PDB entry 6LUM | electron microscopy, 2.84 A resolution | chains G and H of the 15 polymer chains in the assembly

== Chain G ==
Protein: Succinate dehydrogenase subunit C
Source organism: Mycolicibacterium smegmatis MC2 51
Chain sequence (138 residues; numbered 1 to 138; the number before each row is that of its first residue):
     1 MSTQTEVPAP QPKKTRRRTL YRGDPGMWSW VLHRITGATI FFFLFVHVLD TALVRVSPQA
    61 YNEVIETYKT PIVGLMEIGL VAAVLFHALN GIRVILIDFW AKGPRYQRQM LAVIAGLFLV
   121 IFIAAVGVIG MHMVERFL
Not modelled in the structure: 1-14, 138
Residues lining bound ligands:
  - heme (HEM), molecule 1: Trp30, His33, Arg34, Gly37, Ala38, Ile40, Phe41, Leu44, His87, Ala88, Gly91, Ile92, Val94, Ile95
  - heme (HEM), molecule 2: Ile40, Phe43, Leu44, His47, Thr51, Tyr61, Glu77, Leu80, Val84
  - 3-sn-phosphatidic acid (LPP; 2-(hexadecanoyloxy)-1-[(phosphonooxy)methyl]ethyl hexadecanoate): Leu49, Leu53, Val56
  - phosphatidylethanolamine (PEV; (1S)-2-{[(2-aminoethoxy)(hydroxy)phosphoryl]oxy}-1-[(palmitoyloxy)methyl]ethyl stearate), molecule 1: Leu32, Thr36, Thr39, Phe43, Val73, Leu75, Met76, Gly79, Leu80, Ala82, Ala83, Phe86, Phe118, Leu119, Phe122
  - phosphatidylethanolamine (PEV), molecule 2: Ile92, Ile95, Leu96, Phe99, Trp100, Ala101, Leu117

== Chain H ==
Protein: Succinate dehydrogenase subunit D
Source organism: Mycolicibacterium smegmatis MC2 51
Chain sequence (166 residues; numbered 1 to 166; the number before each row is that of its first residue):
     1 MSAPGAGESR LGRPAPVMER EHDRPAALDH PRAPRKPRGI PYFEKYAWLF MRFSGIALVF
    61 LALGHLFIML MWQDGVYRID FNYVAERWAS PFWQIWDMAL LWLAMIHGAN GMRTIIGDYA
   121 RKNVTKFWLN SLLLLATGFT LVLGSYVLVT FDANISHHHH HHHHHH
Not modelled in the structure: 1-36, 157-166
Metal / ion sites: heme Fe near His107 (its only coordinating residue here)
Residues lining bound ligands:
  - heme (HEM), molecule 1: Met51, Arg52, Gly55, Ile56, Leu58, Val59, Ala104, His107, Gly108, Gly111, Met112, Thr114, Ile115
  - heme (HEM), molecule 2: His65, Leu66, Met69, Leu70, Val76, Ile79, Val84, Arg87, Trp88, Asp97, Leu100, Leu101, Gly144, Val147, Leu148
  - 3-sn-phosphatidic acid (LPP; 2-(hexadecanoyloxy)-1-[(phosphonooxy)methyl]ethyl hexadecanoate), molecule 1: Leu61, Ser90, Pro91, Phe92, Trp93, Ile95, Trp96, Ala99
  - 3-sn-phosphatidic acid (LPP), molecule 2: Gly138, Phe139, Val142
  - menaquinone-9 (MQ9), molecule 1: Phe60, Gly64, Phe67, Ile68, Trp72, Phe92, Trp93, Trp96
  - menaquinone-9 (MQ9), molecule 2: Gln94, Ile95, Met98, Ala99, Trp102, Leu103, Leu148, Val149
  - menaquinone-9 (MQ9), molecule 3: Val142, Ser145, Tyr146, Val149, Thr150
  - phosphatidylethanolamine (PEV; (1S)-2-{[(2-aminoethoxy)(hydroxy)phosphoryl]oxy}-1-[(palmitoyloxy)methyl]ethyl stearate): Ile56, Val59, Phe60

== Interface between chain G and chain H ==
Contacting residue pairs (60):
  Arg34(G) - Thr114(H)
  Arg34(G) - Ile115(H)
  Arg34(G) - Asp118(H)  salt bridge
  Arg34(G) - Tyr119(H)  hydrogen bond
  Phe41(G) - Gly108(H)
  Phe41(G) - Ala109(H)
  Phe41(G) - Met112(H)  hydrophobic
  Phe41(G) - Leu133(H)  hydrophobic
  Phe41(G) - Thr137(H)
  Leu44(G) - Ala104(H)  hydrophobic
  Leu44(G) - Met105(H)  hydrophobic
  Phe45(G) - Ala136(H)  hydrophobic
  Phe45(G) - Thr140(H)
  Val48(G) - Leu101(H)  hydrophobic
  Val48(G) - Thr140(H)
  Leu49(G) - Phe139(H)  hydrophobic
  Ala52(G) - Leu143(H)  hydrophobic
  Ala52(G) - Val147(H)  hydrophobic
  Val54(G) - Phe81(H)  hydrophobic
  Val54(G) - Val147(H)  hydrophobic
  Arg55(G) - Tyr146(H)  hydrogen bond
  Arg55(G) - Val147(H)
  Arg55(G) - Thr150(H)
  Arg55(G) - Phe151(H)
  Arg55(G) - Asp152(H)  salt bridge
  Val56(G) - Ile155(H)
  Pro58(G) - Phe81(H)  hydrophobic
  Pro58(G) - Ile155(H)
  Tyr61(G) - Asp80(H)
  Tyr61(G) - Phe81(H)
  Tyr61(G) - Val84(H)
  Asn62(G) - Asp80(H)
  Asn62(G) - Phe81(H)  hydrogen bond (side chain-backbone)
  Ile65(G) - Ile79(H)
  Ile65(G) - Asp80(H)
  Lys69(G) - Val76(H)
  Lys69(G) - Tyr77(H)
  Lys69(G) - Ile79(H)  hydrogen bond (side chain-backbone)
  Glu77(G) - Leu70(H)
  Glu77(G) - Val76(H)
  Val81(G) - Leu70(H)  hydrophobic
  Val84(G) - Leu63(H)  hydrophobic
  Val84(G) - Leu66(H)  hydrophobic
  Val94(G) - Arg52(H)
  Ile95(G) - Arg52(H)
  Ile95(G) - Ile56(H)  hydrophobic
  Asp98(G) - Trp48(H)
  Asp98(G) - Arg52(H)  salt bridge
  Phe99(G) - Leu49(H)  hydrophobic
  Phe99(G) - Arg52(H)
  Ala125(G) - Met71(H)  hydrophobic
  Val128(G) - Met71(H)  hydrophobic
  Ile129(G) - Met71(H)  hydrophobic
  His132(G) - Leu70(H)
  His132(G) - Met71(H)
  His132(G) - Gln73(H)
  His132(G) - Gly75(H)
  Met133(G) - Tyr77(H)
  Glu135(G) - Asp74(H)
  Arg136(G) - Tyr77(H)
Also at the interface, not in a pair above, chain G (36 interface residues in all): Arg16, Ala38, Phe42, Thr51, Leu85, Ala88, Ile92
Also at the interface, not in a pair above, chain H (45 interface residues in all): Phe53, Gly55, Val59, Trp88, Arg121, Gly144

== Summary ==
36 residues of chain G face 45 of chain H across their interface, with 4 hydrogen bonds and 3 salt bridges.
Polar pairs include Arg34(G)-Asp118(H), Arg55(G)-Asp152(H) and Asp98(G)-Arg52(H).
Chain G is Succinate dehydrogenase subunit C and chain H is Succinate dehydrogenase subunit D, both from
Mycolicibacterium smegmatis MC2 51; the structure, Structure of Mycobacterium smegmatis succinate
dehydrogenase 2, was determined by electron microscopy.
